8IE7 - chain A; structure by X-ray diffraction, 1.85 A resolution.

== Chain A ==
Protein: Death-associated protein kinase 1
From: Homo sapiens
Notes: EC 2.7.11.1
UniProt: P53355 (DAPK1_HUMAN); numbering as in UniProt (aligned over 1-285)
Amino-acid sequence (293 residues; row label = number of the first residue in the row):
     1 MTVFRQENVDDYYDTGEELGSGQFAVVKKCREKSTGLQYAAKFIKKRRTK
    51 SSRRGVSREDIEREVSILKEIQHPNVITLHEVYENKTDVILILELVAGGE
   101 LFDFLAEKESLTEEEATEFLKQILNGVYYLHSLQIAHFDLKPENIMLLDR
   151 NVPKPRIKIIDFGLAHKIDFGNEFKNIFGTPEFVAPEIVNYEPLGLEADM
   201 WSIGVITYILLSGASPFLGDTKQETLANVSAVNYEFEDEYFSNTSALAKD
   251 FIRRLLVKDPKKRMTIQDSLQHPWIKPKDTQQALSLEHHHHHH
Disordered / not traced: 1, 109, 278-293
Sequence notes: expression tag (286-293)
Swiss-Prot annotation at these positions:
  - active site: Asp-139 (Proton acceptor)
  - binding site (ATP): Leu-19 to Val-27, Lys-42, Glu-94 to Val-96, Glu-100, Asp-161
  - mutagenesis: Lys-42 (K42A: Loss of activity, apoptotic function and of autophosphorylation)
Ligand contacts: Pterostilbene (3RL): Leu-19, Gly-20, Ser-21, Gly-22, Ala-25, Val-26, Val-27, Ala-40, Ile-77, Glu-94, Leu-95, Val-96, Glu-100, Glu-143, Met-146, Ile-160

== Overview ==
Chain A binds Pterostilbene. From UniProt: active-site residue Asp-139, 15 ATP-binding residues and one
mutagenesis site.
Chain A is Death-associated protein kinase 1 (Homo sapiens); the structure, Crystal structure of DAPK1 in
complex with pterostilbene, was determined by X-ray diffraction, deposited together with 8IE5 and 8IE6.
